Entry 1QTM (X-ray diffraction, 2.30 A resolution); this record covers chains C and A of the 3 polymer chains in the assembly.

== Chain C ==
Molecule: 14-nt DNA strand
Sequence (14 nucleotides; numbered 203 to 216; the number before each row is that of its first residue):
   203 AAAGCGCCGT GGTC

== Chain A ==
Molecule: DNA polymerase I
Organism: Thermus aquaticus
Notes: EC 2.7.7.7; fragment: klenow fragment, residues 293-831
UniProtKB: P19821 (DPO1_THEAQ); numbering as in UniProt (aligned over 293-831)
Chain sequence (539 residues; each row starts with the number of its first residue):
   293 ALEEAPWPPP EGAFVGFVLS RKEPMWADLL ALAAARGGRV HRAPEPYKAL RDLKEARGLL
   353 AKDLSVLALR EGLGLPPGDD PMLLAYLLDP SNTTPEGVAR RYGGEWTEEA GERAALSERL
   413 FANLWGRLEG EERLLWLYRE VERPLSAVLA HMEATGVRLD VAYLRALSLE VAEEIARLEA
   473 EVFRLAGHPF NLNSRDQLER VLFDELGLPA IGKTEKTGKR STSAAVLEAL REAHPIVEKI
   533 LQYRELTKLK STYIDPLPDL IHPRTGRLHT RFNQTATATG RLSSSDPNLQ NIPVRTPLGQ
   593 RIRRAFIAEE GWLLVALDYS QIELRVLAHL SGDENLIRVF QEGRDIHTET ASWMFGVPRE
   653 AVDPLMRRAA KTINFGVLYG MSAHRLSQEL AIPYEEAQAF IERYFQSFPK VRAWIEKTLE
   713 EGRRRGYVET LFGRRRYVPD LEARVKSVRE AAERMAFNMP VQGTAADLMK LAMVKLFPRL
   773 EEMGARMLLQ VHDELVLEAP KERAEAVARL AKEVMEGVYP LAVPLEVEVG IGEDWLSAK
Ion coordination: Mg2+ site 1: Asp-610, Tyr-611, Asp-785 (together with dTTP); Mg2+ site 2: Asp-610, Asp-785 (together with dTTP)
Residues lining bound ligands: dTTP (TTP): Arg-573, Asp-610, Tyr-611, Ser-612, Gln-613, Ile-614, Glu-615, His-639, Arg-659, Lys-663, Thr-664, Phe-667, Tyr-671, Asp-785

== Interface between chain C and chain A ==
Pairs across the interface (43):
  DA203(C) / Gly-672(A)  base contact
  DA203(C) / Ser-674(A)  base contact
  DA203(C) / Glu-742(A)  base contact
  DA204(C) / Phe-667(A)  base contact
  DA204(C) / Gly-668(A)  sugar contact
  DA204(C) / Tyr-671(A)  sugar contact
  DA204(C) / Gly-672(A)  sugar contact
  DA204(C) / Met-673(A)  hydrogen bond to the sugar
  DA204(C) / Ser-674(A)  hydrogen bond to the phosphate
  DA204(C) / Arg-677(A)  salt bridge to the phosphate
  DA204(C) / Arg-746(A)  hydrogen bond to the phosphate
  DA205(C) / Arg-746(A)  salt bridge to the phosphate
  DA205(C) / Met-747(A)  phosphate contact
  DA205(C) / Asn-750(A)  sugar contact
  DA205(C) / Gln-754(A)  hydrogen bond to the base
  DG206(C) / Thr-569(A)  phosphate contact
  DG206(C) / Ala-570(A)  phosphate contact
  DG206(C) / Thr-571(A)  sugar contact
  DG206(C) / Arg-573(A)  hydrogen bond to the base
  DG206(C) / Arg-728(A)  salt bridge to the phosphate
  DG206(C) / Met-747(A)  phosphate contact
  DG206(C) / Gln-754(A)  hydrogen bond to the sugar
  DC207(C) / Ala-568(A)  phosphate contact
  DC207(C) / Thr-569(A)  phosphate contact
  DC207(C) / Ala-570(A)  hydrogen bond to the phosphate
  DC207(C) / Ser-575(A)  phosphate contact
  DG208(C) / Ala-568(A)  phosphate contact
  DG208(C) / Ser-575(A)  hydrogen bond to the phosphate
  DG208(C) / Ser-576(A)  sugar contact
  DG208(C) / Ser-577(A)  phosphate contact
  DG208(C) / Asn-580(A)  hydrogen bond to the sugar
  DC209(C) / Ser-577(A)  phosphate contact
  DC209(C) / Asp-578(A)  hydrogen bond to the phosphate
  DC209(C) / Asn-580(A)  sugar contact
  DC210(C) / Ser-543(A)  hydrogen bond to the phosphate
  DC210(C) / Thr-544(A)  sugar contact
  DG211(C) / Asn-485(A)  phosphate contact
  DG211(C) / Ser-543(A)  phosphate contact
  DT212(C) / Asn-483(A)  hydrogen bond to the phosphate
  DT212(C) / Asn-485(A)  phosphate contact
  DT212(C) / Ser-486(A)  hydrogen bond to the phosphate
  DG213(C) / Ser-486(A)  hydrogen bond to the phosphate
  DG213(C) / Gln-489(A)  hydrogen bond to the phosphate
Other interface residues (no listed pair), chain A (35 interface residues in all): Lys-540, Pro-548, Asn-565, Thr-664, Ala-675, His-784

== In short ==
Chain C and chain A form an interface of 11 and 35 residues respectively; the contacts include 15 hydrogen
bonds and 3 salt bridges. Polar pairs include DA205(C)/Gln-754(A), DG206(C)/Arg-573(A) and
DA204(C)/Met-673(A). Ligands of chain A: dTTP. Asp-610(A), Tyr-611(A) and Asp-785(A) coordinate Mg2+ site 1.
Here chain C is a 14-nt DNA strand and chain A is DNA polymerase I (Thermus aquaticus). Entry 1QTM
(Ddttp-trapped closed ternary complex of the large fragment of DNA polymerase I from thermus aquaticus) was
determined by X-ray diffraction (same publication as 1QSS and 1QSY).
